Entry 6K7Y (electron microscopy, 3.60 A resolution); this record covers chains I and J of the 20 polymer chains in the assembly.

Chain I:
Molecule: Calcium uptake protein 1, mitochondrial
From: Homo sapiens
UniProtKB: Q9BPX6 (MICU1_HUMAN); numbering as in UniProt (aligned over 1-476)
Chain sequence (476 residues; each row starts with the number of its first residue):
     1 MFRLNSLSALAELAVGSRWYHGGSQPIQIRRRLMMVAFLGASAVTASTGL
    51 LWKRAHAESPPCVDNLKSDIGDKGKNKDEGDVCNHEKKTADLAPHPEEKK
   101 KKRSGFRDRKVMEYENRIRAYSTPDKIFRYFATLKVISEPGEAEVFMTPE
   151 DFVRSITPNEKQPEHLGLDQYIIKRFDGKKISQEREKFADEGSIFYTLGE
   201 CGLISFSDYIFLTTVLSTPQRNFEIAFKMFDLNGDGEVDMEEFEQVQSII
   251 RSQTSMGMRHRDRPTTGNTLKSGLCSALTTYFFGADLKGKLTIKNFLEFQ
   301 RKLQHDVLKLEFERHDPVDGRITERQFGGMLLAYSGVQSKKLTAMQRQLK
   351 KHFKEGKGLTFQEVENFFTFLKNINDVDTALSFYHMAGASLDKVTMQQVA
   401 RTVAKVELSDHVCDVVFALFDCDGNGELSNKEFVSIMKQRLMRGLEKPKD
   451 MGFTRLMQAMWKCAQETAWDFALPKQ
Not modelled in the structure: 1-104, 135-144, 161-188, 255-275, 446-452
Swiss-Prot annotation at these positions:
  - region: Lys99 to Lys110 (Polybasic region), Lys126 to Arg129 (K/R-ring), Arg259 to Arg263 (K/R-ring), Arg455 to Gln465 (C-helix region)
  - binding site (Ca(2+)): Asp231, Asn233, Asp235, Glu237, Glu242, Asp421, Asp423, Asn425, Glu427, Glu432
  - modified residue: Ser122 (Phosphoserine), Arg455 (Asymmetric dimethylarginine)
  - natural variant: Arg18 to Gln476 (deletion: In MPXPS), Arg129 to Gln476 (deletion: In MPXPS), Arg129 (R129P: In MPXPS; uncertain significance), Arg185 (deletion: In MPXPS)
  - mutagenesis: Lys99 to Arg103 (Abolishes interaction with EMRE/SMDT1), Lys99 to Lys102 (Abolishes interaction with EMRE/SMDT1 while maintaining interaction with MICU2), Phe106 (F106A: Slightly decreased ability to inhibit MCU channel activity in absence of calcium), Tyr114 (Y114A: Decreased ability to inhibit MCU channel activity in absence of calcium), Arg117 (R117A: Slightly decreased ability to inhibit MCU channel activity in absence of calcium), Arg119 (R119E: Impaired interaction with MCU; R119K: Does not affect interaction with MCU), Tyr121 (Y121A: Decreased ability to inhibit MCU channel activity in absence of calcium), Lys126 to Arg129 (Abolished ability to inhibit MCU channel activity in absence of calcium; when associated with 259-E--E-263), Lys126 (K126A: Abolished ability to inhibit MCU channel activity in absence of calcium; K126E: Abolished ability to inhibit MCU in absence of calcium), Arg129 (R129A: Decreased ability to inhibit MCU channel activity in absence of calcium), Arg154 (R154K: Does not affect interaction with MCU; R154Q: Impaired interaction with MCU), Arg221 (R221A: Abolishes homooligomerization), 14 further mutagenesis entries in UniProt

Chain J:
Molecule: Calcium uptake protein 2, mitochondrial
From: Homo sapiens
UniProtKB: Q8IYU8 (MICU2_HUMAN); residue numbers follow UniProt; this construct covers 83-418
Chain sequence (336 residues; numbered 83 to 418; the number before each row is that of its first residue):
    83 PSLRKQRFMQFSSLEHEGEYYMTPRDFLFSVMFEQMERKTSVKKLTKKDI
   133 EDTLSGIQTAGCGSTFFRDLGDKGLISYTEYLFLLTILTKPHSGFHVAFK
   183 MLDTDGNEMIEKREFFKLQKIISKQDDLMTVKTNETGYQEAIVKEPEINT
   233 TLQMRFFGKRGQRKLHYKEFRRFMENLQTEIQEMEFLQFSKGLSFMRKED
   283 FAEWLLFFTNTENKDIYWKNVREKLSAGESISLDEFKSFCHFTTHLEDFA
   333 IAMQMFSLAHRPVRLAEFKRAVKVATGQELSNNILDTVFKIFDLDGDECL
   383 SHEEFLGVLKNRMHRGLWVPQHQSIQEYWKCVKKES
Not modelled in the structure: 212-228
Swiss-Prot annotation at these positions:
  - binding site (Ca(2+)): Asp185, Asp187, Asn189, Met191, Glu193, Glu196, Asp375, Asp377, Asp379, Cys381, Glu386
  - modified residue: Ser205 (Phosphoserine)
  - mutagenesis: Arg107 (R107E: Does not affect its ability to regulate the activity of MCU; when associated with 120-E-E-121 and R-154), Arg120 to Lys121 (Does not affect its ability to regulate the activity of MCU; when associated with E-107 and R-154), Asp154 (D154R: Does not affect its ability to regulate the activity of MCU; when associated with E-107 and 120-E-E-121), Lys172 (K172A: Does not affect interaction with MICU1), Asp185 (D185A: Abolishes mitochondrial Ca(2+) uptake; when associated with A-375 and A-386. In EF1(mut); decreased calcium-binding and abolished ability to interact with MICU1 when associated with K-196), Glu196 (E196K: In EF1(mut); decreased calcium-binding and abolished ability to interact with MICU1 when associated with A-185), Lys206 (K206A: Does not affect interaction with MICU2), Glu329 (E329A: Does not affect interaction with MICU1), Gln336 (Q336A: Decreased interaction with MICU1), Arg352 (R352A: Abolished interaction with MICU1; R352E: Abilished interaction with MICU1 and ability to regulate the activity of MCU), Asp375 (D375A: Abolishes mitochondrial Ca(2+) uptake; when associated with A-185 and A-386), Glu386 (E386A: Abolishes mitochondrial Ca(2+) uptake; when associated with A-185 and A-375)

Interface between chain I and chain J:
Residue-residue contacts - 40 pairs, chain I then chain J:
  Arg221(I) - Ser175(J)
  Arg221(I) - Asp330(J)  salt bridge
  Asn222(I) - Asp330(J)
  Asn222(I) - Ile333(J)
  Ile225(I) - Ala357(J)  hydrophobic
  Lys228(I) - Arg352(J)
  Lys228(I) - Val356(J)
  Met229(I) - Ala334(J)
  Met229(I) - Met337(J)  hydrophobic
  Met229(I) - Arg352(J)  hydrogen bond (backbone-side chain)
  Met229(I) - Val356(J)  hydrophobic
  Asp231(I) - Arg352(J)  hydrogen bond (backbone-side chain)
  Leu232(I) - Arg352(J)
  Ile250(I) - Leu340(J)  hydrophobic
  Ile250(I) - Ala341(J)  hydrophobic
  Asn375(I) - Glu329(J)
  Thr379(I) - Lys172(J)  hydrogen bond (backbone-side chain)
  Thr379(I) - Pro173(J)
  Ala380(I) - Val179(J)  hydrophobic
  Phe383(I) - Leu164(J)  hydrophobic
  Phe383(I) - Leu200(J)  hydrophobic
  Phe383(I) - Ile204(J)  hydrophobic
  Tyr384(I) - Ile203(J)
  Met386(I) - Arg86(J)
  Met386(I) - Leu164(J)
  Met386(I) - Leu167(J)  hydrophobic
  Ala387(I) - Leu164(J)  hydrophobic
  Ala387(I) - Gln207(J)
  Gly388(I) - Gln207(J)
  Ala389(I) - Gln207(J)
  Gln398(I) - Met183(J)
  Val399(I) - Met183(J)  hydrophobic
  Thr402(I) - Lys182(J)
  Val403(I) - Val179(J)  hydrophobic
  Lys438(I) - Glu329(J)  salt bridge
  Met442(I) - Ile333(J)  hydrophobic
  Gly444(I) - Gln336(J)
  Leu445(I) - Gln336(J)
  Lys475(I) - His404(J)
  Gln476(I) - His404(J)
Interface residues without a listed pair, chain I (36 interface residues in all): Pro124, Phe230, Ile249, Ser252, Ser382, Ser390, Trp461, Ala468, Trp469
Interface residues without a listed pair, chain J (33 interface residues in all): Thr161, Phe165, Thr168, Asp185, Phe338, Gln408, Trp411, Lys415

Overview:
36 residues of chain I and 33 residues of chain J are in contact, with 3 hydrogen bonds and 2 salt bridges.
Polar pairs include Arg221(I)-Asp330(J), Lys438(I)-Glu329(J) and Met229(I)-Arg352(J).
Chain I is Calcium uptake protein 1, mitochondrial and chain J is Calcium uptake protein 2, mitochondrial,
both from Homo sapiens; the structure, Intact human mitochondrial calcium uniporter complex with MICU1/MICU2
subunits, was determined by electron microscopy, deposited together with 6K7X.
